Entry 8IJA (electron microscopy, 2.69 A resolution); this record covers chains A and C of the 5 polymer chains in the assembly.

# Chain A
Molecule: Hydroxycarboxylic acid receptor 2
From: Homo sapiens
Reference sequence: Q8TDS4 (HCAR2_HUMAN); residues 8-301 here = UniProt positions 8-301
Amino-acid sequence (294 residues; numbered 8 to 301; the number before each row is that of its first residue):
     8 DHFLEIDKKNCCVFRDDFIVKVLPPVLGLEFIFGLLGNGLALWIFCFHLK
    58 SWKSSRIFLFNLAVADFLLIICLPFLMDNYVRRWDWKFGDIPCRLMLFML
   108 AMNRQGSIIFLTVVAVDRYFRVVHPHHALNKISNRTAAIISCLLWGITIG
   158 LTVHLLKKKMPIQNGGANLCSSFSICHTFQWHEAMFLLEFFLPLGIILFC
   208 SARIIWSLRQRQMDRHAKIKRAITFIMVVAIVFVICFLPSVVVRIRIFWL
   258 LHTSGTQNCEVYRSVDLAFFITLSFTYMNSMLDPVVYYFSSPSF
Disulfide bonds: Cys-18/Cys-183, Cys-19/Cys-266, Cys-100/Cys-177
Small-molecule neighbours: nicotinic acid (NIO): Leu-83, Tyr-87, Trp-91, Leu-107, Ala-108, Arg-111, Ser-178, Ser-179, Phe-180, Phe-277, Leu-280, Tyr-284
What the authors report for this chain:
  - contacts within the chain: Ile-115/Phe-244 (hydrophobic contact), Ser-179/His-189 (hydrogen bond), Phe-197/Phe-244 (hydrophobic contact), Phe-240/Phe-244 (hydrophobic contact)
  - mutagenesis - Y87A: unchanged signaling in response to nicotinic acid
  - binding site for nicotinic acid: Leu-83, Trp-91, Leu-107, Arg-111, Phe-180, Phe-277, Leu-280, Tyr-284
  - mutagenesis - R111A, Y284A: decreased signaling in response to nicotinic acid
  - mutagenesis - Y284A: decreased binding to nicotinic acid
  - mutagenesis - R111A: abolished binding to nicotinic acid
  - conformationally variable residues (loop rearrangement, side-chain flip): Arg-111, Gln-187, Trp-188, His-189
  - specificity-determining residues: Asn-86, Trp-91, Met-103, Leu-107

# Chain C
Molecule: Guanine nucleotide-binding protein G(i) subunit alpha-1
From: Homo sapiens
Reference sequence: P63096 (GNAI1_HUMAN); residues 4-354 here = UniProt positions 4-354
Amino-acid sequence (351 residues; numbered 4 to 354; the number before each row is that of its first residue):
     4 TLSAEDKAAVERSKMIDRNLREDGEKAAREVKLLLLGAGESGKSTIVKQM
    54 KIIHEAGYSEEECKQYKAVVYSNTIQSIIAIIRAMGRLKIDFGDSARADD
   104 ARQLFVLAGAAEEGFMTAELAGVIKRLWKDSGVQACFNRSREYQLNDSAA
   154 YYLNDLDRIAQPNYIPTQQDVLRTRVKTTGIVETHFTFKDLHFKMFDVGA
   204 QRSERKKWIHCFEGVTAIIFCVALSDYDLVLAEDEEMNRMHESMKLFDSI
   254 CNNKWFTDTSIILFLNKKDLFEEKIKKSPLTICYPEYAGSNTYEEAAAYI
   304 QCQFEDLNKRKDTKEIYTHFTCSTDTKNVQFVFDAVTDVIIKNNLKDCGL
   354 F
Not modelled in the structure: 54-181, 234-240
Construct notes: engineered mutation Ala-203 (Gly in P63096), Ser-326 (Ala in P63096)
Curated features (UniProtKB/Swiss-Prot):
  - region: Lys-35 to Thr-48 (G1 motif), Asp-173 to Thr-181 (G2 motif), Phe-196 to Gly-202, Gln-204, Arg-205 (G3 motif), Ile-265 to Asp-272 (G4 motif), Thr-324, Cys-325, Thr-327 to Thr-329 (G5 motif)
  - binding site (GTP): Glu-43 to Thr-48, Ser-151, Leu-175 to Thr-181, Asp-200 to Gly-202, Gln-204, Asn-269 to Asp-272
  - binding site (Mg(2+)): Ser-47, Thr-181
  - modified residue: Arg-178 (ADP-ribosylarginine), Gln-204 (Deamidated glutamine), Cys-351 (ADP-ribosylcysteine)
  - natural variant: Gly-40 (G40C: In NEDHISB; G40R: In NEDHISB), Gly-45 (G45D: In NEDHISB), Thr-48 (T48I: In NEDHISB; T48K: In NEDHISB), Gln-52 (Q52P: In NEDHISB), Ser-75 (deletion: In NEDHISB; uncertain significance), Gln-172 (deletion: In NEDHISB), Asp-173 (D173V: In NEDHISB), Glu-186 to Phe-189 (deletion: In NEDHISB; uncertain significance), Cys-224 (C224Y: In NEDHISB), Lys-270 (K270N: In NEDHISB; K270R: In NEDHISB), Asp-272 (D272G: In NEDHISB), Val-332 (V332E: In NEDHISB; uncertain significance)
  - mutagenesis: Gly-42 (G42R: Abolishes switch to an activated conformation and dissociation from beta and gamma subunits upon GTP binding. Abolishes interaction with RGS family members), Glu-116 (E116L: Enhances interaction (inactive GDP-bound) with RGS14), Gln-147 (Q147L: Enhances interaction (inactive GDP-bound) with RGS14), Glu-245 (E245L: Enhances interaction (inactive GDP-bound) with RGS14)

# How chain A and chain C interact
Contacting residue pairs (35; chain A residue first):
  Ser-62(A) with Asp-350(C); Cys-351(C)
  Arg-63(A) with Cys-351(C), hydrogen bond (side chain-backbone); Gly-352(C)
  Arg-125(A) with Cys-351(C); Leu-353(C)
  Arg-128(A) with Asn-347(C), hydrogen bond (backbone-side chain); Asp-350(C), salt bridge; Cys-351(C)
  Val-129(A) with Ile-344(C); Leu-348(C), hydrophobic
  Pro-132(A) with Ile-343(C); Ile-344(C), hydrophobic; Asn-347(C), hydrogen bond (backbone-side chain)
  His-133(A) with Leu-194(C); Thr-340(C), hydrogen bond; Ile-343(C)
  Asn-137(A) with Asn-347(C)
  Lys-138(A) with Ala-31(C)
  Arg-218(A) with Asp-337(C); Thr-340(C); Asp-341(C), salt bridge; Ile-344(C)
  Met-220(A) with Asp-341(C); Ile-344(C), hydrophobic; Lys-345(C)
  His-223(A) with Asp-315(C), hydrogen bond (side chain-backbone)
  Lys-225(A) with Phe-354(C)
  Ile-226(A) with Phe-354(C), hydrophobic
  Ala-229(A) with Leu-353(C)
  Ile-233(A) with Leu-353(C), hydrophobic
  Ser-298(A) with Gly-352(C), hydrogen bond (side chain-backbone)
  Pro-299(A) with Gly-352(C); Phe-354(C)
  Ser-300(A) with Gly-352(C)
Other interface residues (no listed pair), chain A (23 interface residues in all): Leu-66, Asp-124, Ser-140, Leu-215
Other interface residues (no listed pair), chain C (19 interface residues in all): Glu-28, Arg-32, Phe-336
Interface features reported in the paper:
  - residue pairs: Arg-128(A)/Asn-347(C) (hydrogen bond), Arg-218(A)/Asp-341(C) (salt bridge), Ser-298(A)/Gly-352(C) (hydrogen bond), Thr-340(C)/His-133(A) (hydrogen bond)
  - interface residues, chain A: Val-129(A), Leu-215(A), Met-220(A), Ile-226(A), Ala-229(A), Ile-233(A)
  - interface residues, chain C: Ile-344(C), Leu-348(C), Leu-353(C)

# Summary
23 residues of chain A and 19 residues of chain C are in contact, with 6 hydrogen bonds and 2 salt bridges.
Polar pairs include Arg-128(A)/Asp-350(C), Arg-218(A)/Asp-341(C) and Arg-63(A)/Cys-351(C). The paper describes
hydrogen bonds between Arg-128(A) and Asn-347(C), Ser-298(A) and Gly-352(C) and Thr-340(C) and His-133(A); a
salt bridge between Arg-218(A) and Asp-341(C). From the paper: a binding site for nicotinic acid at Leu-83(A),
Trp-91(A) and Leu-107(A) among others; R111A and Y284A of chain A reduce signaling in response to nicotinic
acid.
Here chain A is Hydroxycarboxylic acid receptor 2 and chain C is Guanine nucleotide-binding protein G(i)
subunit alpha-1, both from Homo sapiens. Entry 8IJA (Cryo-EM structure of human HCAR2-Gi complex with niacin)
was determined by electron microscopy (same publication as 8IJ3, 8IJB and 8IJD).
